9HVW - chains D and F of the 8 polymer chains in the assembly; structure by electron microscopy, 3.10 A resolution.

Chain D (and F):
Protein: Fusion glycoprotein F1, Probable N-acetylmuramidase
From: human respiratory syncytial virus
Notes: EC 3.2.1.17; chain F of this document is another copy of the same molecule, construct and numbering; everything in this record applies to it too
UniProt: chimeric construct of P03420, A2RHZ5: residues 137-515 from P03420 (FUS_HRSVA) positions 137-515 (same numbers); residues 547-647 from A2RHZ5 positions 220-320 (UniProt number = residue number - 327)
Amino-acid sequence (511 residues; numbered 137 to 647; the number before each row is that of its first residue):
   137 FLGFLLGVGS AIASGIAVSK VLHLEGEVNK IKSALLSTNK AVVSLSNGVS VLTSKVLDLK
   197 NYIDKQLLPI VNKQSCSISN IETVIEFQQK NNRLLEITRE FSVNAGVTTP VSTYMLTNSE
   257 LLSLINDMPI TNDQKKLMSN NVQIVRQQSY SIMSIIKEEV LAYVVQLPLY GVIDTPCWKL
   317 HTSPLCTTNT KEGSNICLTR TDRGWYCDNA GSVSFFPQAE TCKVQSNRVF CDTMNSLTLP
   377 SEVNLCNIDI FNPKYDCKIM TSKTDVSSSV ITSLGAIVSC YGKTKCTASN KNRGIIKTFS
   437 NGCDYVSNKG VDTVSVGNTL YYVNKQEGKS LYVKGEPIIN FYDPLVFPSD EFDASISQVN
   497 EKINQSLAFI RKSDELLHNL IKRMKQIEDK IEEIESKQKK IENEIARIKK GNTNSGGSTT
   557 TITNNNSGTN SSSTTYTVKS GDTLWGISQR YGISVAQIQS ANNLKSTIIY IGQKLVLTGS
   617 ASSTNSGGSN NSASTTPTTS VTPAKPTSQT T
Unresolved in the structure: 137-216, 325-330, 469-647
Sequence notes: conflict Ile-152 (Val in P03420), Val-379 (Ile in P03420), Ile-384 (Val in P03420), Val-447 (Met in P03420); linker (516-546)
Curated features (UniProtKB/Swiss-Prot):
  - region: Phe-137 to Val-157 (Fusion peptide)
  - glycosylation: Asn-500 (N-linked (GlcNAc...) asparagine)
Cystine bridges: Cys-313/Cys-343, Cys-322/Cys-333, Cys-358/Cys-367, Cys-382/Cys-393, Cys-416/Cys-422

How chain D and chain F interact:
Pairs across the interface - 43 pairs, chain D then chain F:
  Ile-221(D) / Ile-217(F)  hydrophobic
  Gln-225(D) / Val-220(F)
  Glu-232(D) / Arg-235(F)  salt bridge
  Arg-235(D) / Arg-235(F)
  Glu-236(D) / Val-239(F)
  Pro-246(D) / Val-239(F)
  Pro-246(D) / Asn-240(F)
  Ser-248(D) / Ser-238(F)
  Ser-248(D) / Val-239(F)
  Thr-249(D) / Ser-238(F)  hydrogen bond
  Tyr-250(D) / Ser-238(F)
  Gln-279(D) / Ala-241(F)
  Gln-283(D) / Asn-240(F)
  Gln-283(D) / Ala-241(F)  hydrogen bond (side chain-backbone)
  Arg-339(D) / Asn-371(F)
  Arg-339(D) / Ser-372(F)
  Met-396(D) / Leu-373(F)  hydrophobic
  Met-396(D) / Leu-375(F)  hydrophobic
  Thr-397(D) / Asp-392(F)
  Ser-398(D) / Pro-376(F)
  Lys-399(D) / Pro-389(F)  hydrogen bond (side chain-backbone)
  Lys-399(D) / Lys-390(F)
  Thr-400(D) / Pro-376(F)
  Thr-400(D) / Glu-378(F)
  Val-402(D) / Ser-348(F)
  Val-402(D) / Thr-374(F)
  Ser-404(D) / Thr-374(F)
  Val-452(D) / Ala-346(F)
  Thr-455(D) / Gly-307(F)
  Thr-455(D) / Val-308(F)
  Thr-455(D) / Asn-345(F)
  Thr-455(D) / Ala-346(F)
  Leu-456(D) / Gly-307(F)
  Tyr-457(D) / Asn-345(F)  hydrogen bond
  Tyr-458(D) / Pro-265(F)  hydrogen bond (side chain-backbone)
  Tyr-458(D) / Ile-266(F)
  Tyr-458(D) / Leu-305(F)  hydrophobic
  Lys-461(D) / Gln-302(F)
  Gln-462(D) / Leu-305(F)
  Lys-465(D) / Ser-259(F)  hydrogen bond (side chain-backbone)
  Lys-465(D) / Asp-263(F)
  Leu-467(D) / Leu-260(F)  hydrophobic
  Tyr-468(D) / Glu-256(F)
Other interface residues (no listed pair), chain D (37 interface residues in all): Val-247, Arg-282, Pro-320, Thr-337, Asp-401, Ser-403, Asn-454, Gly-464
Other interface residues (no listed pair), chain F (34 interface residues in all): Gly-242, Val-243, Thr-369, Met-370

Summary:
37 residues of chain D and 34 residues of chain F are in contact, with 6 hydrogen bonds and 1 salt bridge.
Among the polar pairs are Glu-232(D)/Arg-235(F), Thr-249(D)/Ser-238(F) and Gln-283(D)/Ala-241(F).
Chain D and chain F are both Fusion glycoprotein F1, Probable N-acetylmuramidase (human respiratory syncytial
virus); the structure, Respiratory Syncytial Virus Fusion protein in the postfusion conformation in complex
with monoclonal antibody 131-2a Fab, was determined by electron microscopy.
